PDB entry 2XS6 | X-ray diffraction, 2.09 A resolution | chain A

# Chain A
Protein: Phosphatidylinositol 3-kinase regulatory subunit beta
Organism: Homo sapiens
Notes: fragment: rhogap domain, residues 108-298
UniProt: O00459 (P85B_HUMAN); numbering as in UniProt (aligned over 108-298)
Chain sequence (214 residues; each row starts with the number of its first residue):
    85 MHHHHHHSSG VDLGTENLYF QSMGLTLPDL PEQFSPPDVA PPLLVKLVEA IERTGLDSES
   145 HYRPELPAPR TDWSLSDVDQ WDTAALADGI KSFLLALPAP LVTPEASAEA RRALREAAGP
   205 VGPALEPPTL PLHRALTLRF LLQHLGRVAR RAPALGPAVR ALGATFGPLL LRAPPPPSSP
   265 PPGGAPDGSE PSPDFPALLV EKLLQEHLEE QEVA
Not modelled in the structure: 85-108, 202-203, 257-274, 295-298
Sequence notes: expression tag (85-107)
Curated features (UniProtKB/Swiss-Prot):
  - site: Arg-147 (Arginine finger)
  - natural variant: Arg-234 (S234R: this construct carries the variant)

# Summary
Chain A is Phosphatidylinositol 3-kinase regulatory subunit beta (Homo sapiens); the structure, Crystal
structure of the rhogap domain of human PIK3R2, was determined by X-ray diffraction together with 5EBE from
the same study.
